PDB entry 7DOK | electron microscopy, 2.73 A resolution | chains P and A of the 6 polymer chains in the assembly

[Chain P]
Molecule: 20-nt RNA strand
Sequence (20 nucleotides; each row starts with the number of its first residue):
     1 GCUAUGUGAGAUUAAGUUAU
Glycans and other covalent adducts: Penciclovir phosphate (HCU) linked to U20

[Chain A]
Name: RNA-directed RNA polymerase
Source organism: Severe acute respiratory syndrome coronavirus 2
Notes: EC 2.7.7.48
UniProtKB: P0DTD1 (R1AB_SARS2); residues 1-932 here correspond to UniProt positions 4393-5324 (UniProt number = residue number + 4392)
Sequence (943 residues; each row starts with the number of its first residue; numbering starts at 0):
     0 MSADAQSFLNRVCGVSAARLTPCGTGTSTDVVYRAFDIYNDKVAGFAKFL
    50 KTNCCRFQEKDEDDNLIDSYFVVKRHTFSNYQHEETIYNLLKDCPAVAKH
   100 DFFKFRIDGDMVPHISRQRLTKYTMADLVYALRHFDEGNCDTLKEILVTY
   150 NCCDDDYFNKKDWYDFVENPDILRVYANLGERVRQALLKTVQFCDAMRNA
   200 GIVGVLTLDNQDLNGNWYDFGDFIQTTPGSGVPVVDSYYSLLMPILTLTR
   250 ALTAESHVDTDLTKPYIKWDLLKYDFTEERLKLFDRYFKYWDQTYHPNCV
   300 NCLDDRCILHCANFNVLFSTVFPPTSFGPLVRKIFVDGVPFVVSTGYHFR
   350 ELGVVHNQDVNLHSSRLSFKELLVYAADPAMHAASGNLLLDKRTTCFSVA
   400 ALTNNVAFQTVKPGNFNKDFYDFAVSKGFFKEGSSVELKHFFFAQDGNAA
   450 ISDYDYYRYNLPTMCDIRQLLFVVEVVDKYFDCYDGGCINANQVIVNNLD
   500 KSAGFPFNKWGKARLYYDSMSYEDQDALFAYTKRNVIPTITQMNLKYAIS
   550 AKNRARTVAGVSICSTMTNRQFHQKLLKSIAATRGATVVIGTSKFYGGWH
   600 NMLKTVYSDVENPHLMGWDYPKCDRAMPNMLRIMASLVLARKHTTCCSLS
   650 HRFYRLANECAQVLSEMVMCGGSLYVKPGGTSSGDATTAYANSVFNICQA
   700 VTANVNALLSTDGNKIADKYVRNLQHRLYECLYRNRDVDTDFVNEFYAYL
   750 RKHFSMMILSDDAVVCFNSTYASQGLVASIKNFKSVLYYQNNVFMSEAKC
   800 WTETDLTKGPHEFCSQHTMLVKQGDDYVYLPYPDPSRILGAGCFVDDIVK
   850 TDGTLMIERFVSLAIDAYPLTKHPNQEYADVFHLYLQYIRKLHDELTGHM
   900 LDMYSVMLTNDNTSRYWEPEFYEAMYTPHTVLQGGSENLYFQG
Disordered / not traced: 0-4, 930-942
Construct notes: initiating methionine (0); expression tag (933-942)
Bound ions: Mg2+ site 1: Asn-209, Asp-218 (together with pyrophosphate); Mg2+ site 2: Asp-218 (together with pyrophosphate); Zn2+ site 1: His-295, Cys-301, Cys-306, Cys-310; Zn2+ site 2: Cys-487, Cys-645, Cys-646
Ligand contacts:
  - Penciclovir phosphate (HCU; [(2R)-4-(2-azanyl-6-oxidanylidene-3H-purin-9-yl)-2-(hydroxymethyl)butyl] dihydrogen phosphate): Lys-545, Asp-623, Ser-682, Thr-687, Asn-691, Ser-759, Asp-760
  - pyrophosphate: Lys-50, Asn-52, Lys-73, Arg-116, Asn-209, Tyr-217, Asp-218
  - pyrophosphate (POP): Lys-551, Asp-618, Tyr-619, Pro-620, Lys-621, Lys-798

[How chain P and chain A interact]
Contacting residue pairs - 19 pairs, chain P then chain A:
  A14(P) with Arg-513(A), salt bridge to the phosphate
  A15(P) with Glu-857(A), base contact
  G16(P) with Arg-858(A), sugar contact; Ser-861(A), base contact
  U17(P) with Lys-849(A), phosphate contact; Arg-858(A), salt bridge to the phosphate; Ser-861(A), sugar contact; Leu-862(A), phosphate contact
  U18(P) with Arg-836(A), salt bridge to the phosphate; Ala-840(A), phosphate contact; Asp-865(A), sugar contact
  A19(P) with Cys-813(A), phosphate contact; Ser-814(A), sugar contact; Gln-815(A), sugar contact; Arg-836(A), salt bridge to the phosphate
  U20(P) with Ser-759(A), hydrogen bond to the sugar; Asp-760(A), phosphate contact; Cys-813(A), phosphate contact; Ser-814(A), phosphate contact
Also at the interface, not in a pair above, chain A (16 interface residues in all): Asp-499, Lys-593

[Overview]
Chain P and chain A form an interface of 7 and 16 residues respectively, with 1 hydrogen bond and 4 salt
bridges. Among the polar pairs are U20(P)/Ser-759(A), A14(P)/Arg-513(A) and U17(P)/Arg-858(A). Chain A binds
Penciclovir phosphate and pyrophosphate. Penciclovir phosphate is covalently linked to U20(P).
Here chain P is a 20-nt RNA strand and chain A is RNA-directed RNA polymerase (Severe acute respiratory
syndrome coronavirus 2). Entry 7DOK (Structure of COVID-19 RNA-dependent RNA polymerase (extended
conformation) bound to penciclovir) was determined by electron microscopy.
